5XP9 - chain A; structure by X-ray diffraction, 1.55 A resolution.

Chain A:
Molecule: Metallo-beta-lactamase type 2
Organism: Klebsiella pneumoniae
Notes: EC 3.5.2.6
UniProtKB: C7C422 (BLAN1_KLEPN); residue numbers follow UniProt; this construct covers 29-270
Sequence (243 residues; row label = number of the first residue in the row):
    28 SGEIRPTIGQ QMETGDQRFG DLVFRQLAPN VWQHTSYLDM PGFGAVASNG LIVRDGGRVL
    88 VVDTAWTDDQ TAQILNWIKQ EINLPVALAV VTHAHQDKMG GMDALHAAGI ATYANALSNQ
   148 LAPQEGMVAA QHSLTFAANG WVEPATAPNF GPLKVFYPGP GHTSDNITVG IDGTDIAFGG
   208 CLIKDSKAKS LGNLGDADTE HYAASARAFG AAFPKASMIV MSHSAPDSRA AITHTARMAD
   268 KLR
Disordered / not traced: 28-42
Construct notes: expression tag (28)
UniProt features mapped onto this chain:
  - binding site (Zn(2+)): H120, H122, D124, H189, C208, H250
  - binding site (substrate): K211, N220
Ligand contacts: bismuth(iii) ion (BS3): H120, H122, D124, H189, C208, H250
What the authors report for this chain:
  - bismuth(iii) ion coordination: H120, D124, H189, C208
  - mutagenesis - C208A: decreased binding to bismuth(iii) ion
  - mutagenesis - C208A: decreased catalytic activity

In short:
Bound to chain A: bismuth(iii) ion. UniProt lists 6 Zn2+-binding residues and substrate-binding residues K211
and N220. The paper reports that C208A reduces binding to bismuth(iii) ion; bismuth(iii) ion coordination by
H120, D124 and H189 among others.
Chain A is Metallo-beta-lactamase type 2 (Klebsiella pneumoniae); the structure, Crystal structure of Bismuth
bound NDM-1, was determined by X-ray diffraction, deposited together with 5XP6.
